PDB entry 5GN6 | X-ray diffraction, 2.50 A resolution | chains A and B

# Chain A (and B)
Name: Glycerol kinase
Source organism: Trypanosoma brucei gambiense
Notes: EC 2.7.1.30; chain B of this document is another copy of the same molecule, construct and numbering; everything in this record applies to it too
UniProtKB: D3KVM3 (D3KVM3_TRYBG); numbering as in UniProt (aligned over 1-512)
Sequence (514 residues; numbered -1 to 512; the number before each row is that of its first residue; numbers below 1 keep their minus sign (Ala-1 is residue -1)):
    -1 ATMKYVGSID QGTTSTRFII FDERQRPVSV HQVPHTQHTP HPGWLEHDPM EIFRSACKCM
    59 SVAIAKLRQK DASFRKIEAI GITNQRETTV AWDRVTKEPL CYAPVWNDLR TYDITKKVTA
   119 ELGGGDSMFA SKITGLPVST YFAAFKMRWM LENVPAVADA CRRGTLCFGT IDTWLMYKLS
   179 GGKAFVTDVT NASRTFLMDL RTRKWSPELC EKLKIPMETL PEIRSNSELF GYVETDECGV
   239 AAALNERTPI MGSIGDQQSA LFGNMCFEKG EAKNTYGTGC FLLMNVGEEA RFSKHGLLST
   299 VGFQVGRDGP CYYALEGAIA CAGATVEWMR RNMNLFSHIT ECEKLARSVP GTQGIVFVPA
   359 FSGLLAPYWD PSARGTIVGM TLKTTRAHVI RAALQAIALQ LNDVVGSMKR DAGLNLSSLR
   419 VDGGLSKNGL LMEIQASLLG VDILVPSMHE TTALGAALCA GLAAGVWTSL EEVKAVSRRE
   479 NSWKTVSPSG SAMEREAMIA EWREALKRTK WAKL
Unresolved in the structure: 512
Differences from the reference sequence: expression tag (-1 to 0)
Residues lining bound ligands: 4-butyl-7,8-bis(oxidanyl)chromen-2-one (6Y0): Arg84, Glu85, Pro135, Ser137, Tyr139, Phe140, Arg192, Phe279, Gly294, Leu295, Leu296, Glu314, Gly315, Ala316, Trp367

# How chain A and chain B interact
Contacting residue pairs - 70 pairs, chain A then chain B:
  Trp326(A) with Met378(B), hydrophobic; Thr379(B); Leu380(B); Thr382(B), hydrogen bond (side chain-backbone)
  Asn330(A) with Leu380(B), hydrogen bond (side chain-backbone); Thr382(B), hydrogen bond (side chain-backbone); Thr383(B); Arg384(B), hydrogen bond (backbone-backbone)
  Met331(A) with Leu333(B); Thr383(B); Arg384(B), hydrogen bond (side chain-backbone); Val387(B), hydrophobic
  Asn332(A) with Asn332(B), hydrogen bond (side chain-backbone); Arg384(B)
  Leu333(A) with Met331(B)
  Gly352(A) with Trp509(B), hydrogen bond (backbone-side chain)
  Val354(A) with Trp509(B), hydrophobic
  Phe359(A) with Met378(B); Thr379(B); Leu380(B)
  Arg372(A) with Gly377(B); Met378(B); Thr379(B)
  Gly373(A) with Ile375(B); Val376(B); Gly377(B), hydrogen bond (backbone-backbone); Met378(B), hydrogen bond (backbone-backbone)
  Thr374(A) with Ile375(B); Met378(B)
  Ile375(A) with Thr374(B); Ile375(B), hydrogen bond (backbone-backbone); Met378(B), hydrophobic
  Val376(A) with Gly373(B); Trp509(B), hydrophobic
  Gly377(A) with Arg372(B); Gly373(B), hydrogen bond (backbone-backbone); Trp509(B)
  Met378(A) with Trp326(B), hydrophobic; Phe355(B), hydrophobic; Phe359(B); Arg372(B); Gly373(B), hydrogen bond (backbone-backbone)
  Thr379(A) with Trp326(B); Phe359(B); Arg372(B)
  Leu380(A) with Trp326(B); Asn330(B), hydrogen bond (backbone-side chain); Phe359(B), hydrophobic
  Thr382(A) with Trp326(B), hydrogen bond (backbone-side chain); Asn330(B), hydrogen bond (backbone-side chain)
  Thr383(A) with Asn330(B); Met331(B)
  Arg384(A) with Asn330(B), hydrogen bond (backbone-backbone); Met331(B); Asn332(B)
  Glu499(A) with Trp509(B)
  Glu502(A) with Trp509(B)
  Ala503(A) with Trp509(B)
  Arg506(A) with Arg506(B); Lys508(B), hydrogen bond (side chain-backbone); Trp509(B)
  Lys508(A) with Arg506(B), hydrogen bond (backbone-side chain)
  Trp509(A) with Gly352(B), hydrogen bond (side chain-backbone); Val354(B), hydrophobic; Val376(B), hydrophobic; Gly377(B); Glu499(B); Glu502(B); Ala503(B); Arg506(B)
Other interface residues (no listed pair), chain A (30 interface residues in all): Cys319, Phe355, Lys381, Val387
Other interface residues (no listed pair), chain B (31 interface residues in all): Cys319, Ala322, Lys381

# Summary
The interface between chain A and chain B involves 30 residues on one side and 31 on the other, with 19
hydrogen bonds. Polar pairs include Trp326(A)-Thr382(B), Asn330(A)-Leu380(B) and Asn330(A)-Thr382(B). Chain A
binds 4-butyl-7,8-bis(oxidanyl)chromen-2-one.
Both chains are Glycerol kinase (Trypanosoma brucei gambiense). Entry 5GN6 (Crystal structure of glycerol
kinase from Trypanosoma brucei gambiense complexed with cumarin derivative-17b) was determined by X-ray
diffraction together with 5GN5, 5GN7 and 5GN9 from the same study.
